Entry 5YLZ (electron microscopy, 3.60 A resolution); this record covers chains D and N of the 43 polymer chains in the assembly.

Chain D:
Molecule: U6 snRNA
Source organism: Saccharomyces cerevisiae S288c
Sequence (112 nucleotides; numbered 1 to 112; the number before each row is that of its first residue):
     1 GUUCGCGAAGUAACCCUUCGUGGACAUUUGGUCAAUUUGAAACAAUACAG
    51 AGAUGAUCAGCAGUUCCCCUGCAUAAGGAUGAACCGUUUUACAAAGAGAU
   101 UUAUUUCGUUUU
Disordered / not traced: 104-112
Bound ions: Mg2+ site 1: A59, G60, U80 (shared with 1 residue of chain E); Mg2+ site 2: C61, G77; Mg2+ site 3: G78, U80 (shared with 2 residues of chain E); Mg2+ site 4 near G81 (its only coordinating residue here)

Chain N:
Molecule: Pre-mRNA-splicing factor CWC2
Source organism: Saccharomyces cerevisiae S288c
Reference sequence: Q12046 (CWC2_YEAST); residues 1-339 here = UniProt positions 1-339
Sequence (339 residues; row label = number of the first residue in the row):
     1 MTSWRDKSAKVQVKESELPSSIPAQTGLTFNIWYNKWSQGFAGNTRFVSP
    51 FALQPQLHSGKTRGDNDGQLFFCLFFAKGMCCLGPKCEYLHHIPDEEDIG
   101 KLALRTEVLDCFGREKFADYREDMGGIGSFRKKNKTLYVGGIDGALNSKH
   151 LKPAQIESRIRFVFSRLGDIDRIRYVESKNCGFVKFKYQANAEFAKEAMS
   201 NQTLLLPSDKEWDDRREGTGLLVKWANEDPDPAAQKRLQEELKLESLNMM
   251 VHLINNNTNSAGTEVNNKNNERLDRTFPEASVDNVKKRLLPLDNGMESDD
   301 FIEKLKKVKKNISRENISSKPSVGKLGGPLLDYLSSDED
Disordered / not traced: 262-339
Bound ions: Zn2+: Cys-73, Cys-81, Cys-87, His-91
UniProt features mapped onto this chain:
  - zinc finger: Asp-67 to Pro-94 (C3H1-type)
  - modified residue (Phosphoserine): Ser-335, Ser-336
  - mutagenesis: Cys-73 (C73Y: Inhibits cell growth), Gly-79 (G79D: No effect. Synthetic lethal when associated with CLF1 lacking a TPR domain), Cys-87 (C87H: Inhibits cell growth), Phe-186 (F186D: Inhibits cell growth)

Interface between chain D and chain N:
Residue-residue contacts (42; chain D residue first):
  A34(D) with Phe-72(N), hydrogen bond to the base; Cys-73(N), base contact; Leu-74(N), hydrogen bond to the base; Phe-75(N), sugar contact; Tyr-89(N), stacking on the base; Phe-112(N), hydrogen bond to the base
  A35(D) with Leu-18(N), base contact; Phe-75(N), sugar contact; Met-80(N), base contact; Cys-81(N), hydrogen bond to the base; Cys-82(N), hydrogen bond to the base; Leu-83(N), base contact
  U36(D) with Pro-19(N), base contact; Ser-20(N), base contact; Ser-21(N), phosphate contact; Pro-23(N), base contact
  U37(D) with Arg-46(N), base contact; Phe-47(N), hydrogen bond to the base; Ser-49(N), base contact; Asn-201(N), hydrogen bond to the base
  U38(D) with Asn-44(N), phosphate contact; Arg-121(N), sugar contact; Gly-126(N), base contact; Lys-196(N), hydrogen bond to the base; Ser-200(N), hydrogen bond to the base; Leu-221(N), base contact; Leu-222(N), base contact; Val-223(N), hydrogen bond to the base
  G39(D) with Phe-117(N), sugar contact; Asp-119(N), hydrogen bond to the base; Tyr-120(N), hydrogen bond to the base; Arg-121(N), hydrogen bond to the sugar; Ile-127(N), hydrogen bond to the base; Gly-128(N), base contact
  A40(D) with Arg-121(N), hydrogen bond to the base
  A41(D) with Tyr-34(N), base contact; Lys-36(N), salt bridge to the phosphate
  A42(D) with Ser-38(N), base contact
  C43(D) with Ser-38(N), base contact; Phe-41(N), base contact
  A44(D) with Gly-40(N), base contact; Phe-41(N), base contact
Other interface residues (no listed pair), chain D (12 interface residues in all): C33
Other interface residues (no listed pair), chain N (43 interface residues in all): Asn-31, Trp-37, Gln-39, Phe-71, Glu-115, Gly-125

In short:
The interface between chain D and chain N involves 12 residues on one side and 43 on the other, with 15
hydrogen bonds, 1 salt bridge and 1 aromatic stacking contact. Among the polar pairs are A34(D)/Phe-72(N),
A34(D)/Leu-74(N) and A34(D)/Phe-112(N).
Chain D is U6 snRNA and chain N is Pre-mRNA-splicing factor CWC2, both from Saccharomyces cerevisiae S288c;
the structure, Cryo-EM Structure of the Post-catalytic Spliceosome from Saccharomyces cerevisiae at 3.6
angstrom, was determined by electron microscopy.
